Entry 6CP6 (electron microscopy, 3.60 A resolution); this record covers chains 7 and 6 of the 27 polymer chains in the assembly.

# Chain 7
Molecule: ATP synthase subunit d, mitochondrial
Organism: Saccharomyces cerevisiae (strain ATCC 204508 / S288c)
Reference sequence: P30902 (ATP7_YEAST); residues 1-173 here correspond to UniProt positions 2-174 (UniProt number = residue number + 1)
Chain sequence (173 residues; numbered 1 to 173; the number before each row is that of its first residue):
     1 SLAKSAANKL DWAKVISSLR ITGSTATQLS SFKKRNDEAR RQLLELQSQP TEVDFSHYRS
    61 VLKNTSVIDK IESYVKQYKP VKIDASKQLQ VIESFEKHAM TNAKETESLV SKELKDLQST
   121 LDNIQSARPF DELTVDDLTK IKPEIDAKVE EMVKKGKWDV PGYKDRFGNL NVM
Unresolved in the structure: 1-2
Swiss-Prot annotation at these positions:
  - modified residue: S1 (N-acetylserine)

# Chain 6
Molecule: ATP synthase subunit H, mitochondrial
Organism: Saccharomyces cerevisiae (strain ATCC 204508 / S288c)
Reference sequence: Q12349 (ATP14_YEAST); residues 1-92 here correspond to UniProt positions 33-124 (UniProt number = residue number + 32)
Chain sequence (92 residues; numbered 1 to 92; the number before each row is that of its first residue):
     1 NVIQDLYLRE LKDTKLAPST LQDAEGNVKP WNPPQKPNLP ELELQGPEAL KAYTEQNVET
    61 AHVAKESEEG ESEPIEEDWL VLDDAEETKE SH
Unresolved in the structure: 1-3

# Interface between chain 7 and chain 6
Contacting residue pairs (32):
  I21(7) with H92(6)
  T22(7) with H92(6), hydrogen bond (backbone-side chain)
  G23(7) with H92(6)
  S24(7) with H92(6)
  K70(7) with N57(6), hydrogen bond (side chain-backbone); V58(6)
  I71(7) with N57(6); E59(6)
  Y74(7) with V58(6), hydrogen bond (side chain-backbone); E59(6); T60(6), hydrogen bond (side chain-backbone); A61(6), hydrogen bond (side chain-backbone)
  Y78(7) with A61(6), hydrophobic; H62(6), hydrogen bond (side chain-backbone); V63(6), hydrogen bond (side chain-backbone)
  K82(7) with V63(6); A64(6); E66(6), salt bridge
  A85(7) with E66(6)
  K87(7) with E68(6); E69(6)
  Q88(7) with E69(6)
  V91(7) with E69(6); S72(6); E73(6); P74(6), hydrophobic
  S94(7) with P74(6)
  F95(7) with D78(6)
  H98(7) with P74(6); D78(6); W79(6)
  N102(7) with L82(6)
Other interface residues (no listed pair), chain 7 (19 interface residues in all): T25, V75
Other interface residues (no listed pair), chain 6 (19 interface residues in all): T88

# Overview
Chain 7 and chain 6 each contribute 19 residues to their interface; the contacts include 7 hydrogen bonds and
1 salt bridge. Among the polar pairs are K82(7)-E66(6), T22(7)-H92(6) and K70(7)-N57(6).
Chain 7 is ATP synthase subunit d, mitochondrial and chain 6 is ATP synthase subunit H, mitochondrial, both
from Saccharomyces cerevisiae (strain ATCC 204508 / S288c); the structure, Monomer yeast ATP synthase (F1Fo)
reconstituted in nanodisc, was determined by electron microscopy, deposited together with 6CP3, 6CP5 and 6CP7.
